PDB entry 8GYW | electron microscopy, 3.90 A resolution | chains B and A

== Chain B (and A) ==
Protein: Choline/ethanolaminephosphotransferase 1
Source organism: Homo sapiens
Notes: EC 2.7.8.1, 2.7.8.2, 2.7.8.22; chain A of this document is another copy of the same molecule, construct and numbering; everything in this record applies to it too
Reference sequence: Q9Y6K0 (CEPT1_HUMAN); numbering as in UniProt (aligned over 28-407)
Chain sequence (380 residues; numbered 28 to 407; the number before each row is that of its first residue):
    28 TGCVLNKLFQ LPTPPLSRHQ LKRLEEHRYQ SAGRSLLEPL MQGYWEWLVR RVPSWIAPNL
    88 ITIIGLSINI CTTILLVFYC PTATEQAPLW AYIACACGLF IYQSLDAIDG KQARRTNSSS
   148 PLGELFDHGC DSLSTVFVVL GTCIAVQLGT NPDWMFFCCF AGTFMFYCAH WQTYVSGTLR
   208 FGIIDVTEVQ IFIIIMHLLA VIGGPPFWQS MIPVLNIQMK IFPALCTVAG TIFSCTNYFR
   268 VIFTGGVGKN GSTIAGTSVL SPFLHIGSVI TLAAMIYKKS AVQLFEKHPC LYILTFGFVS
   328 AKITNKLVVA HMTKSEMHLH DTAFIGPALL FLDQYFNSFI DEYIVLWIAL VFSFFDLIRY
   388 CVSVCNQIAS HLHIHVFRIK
Metal / ion sites: Mg2+ site 1: D133, D136 (together with CDP-choline); Mg2+ site 2: D133, D154, D158 (together with CDP-choline)
Ligand contacts: CDP-choline (CDC; [2-cytidylate-o'-phosphonyloxyl]-ethyl-trimethyl-ammonium): Y56, E65, W72, P85, N86, D133, A134, D136, G137, A140, R141, S145, S146, S147, G150, E151, D154, H155, D158, F208
UniProt features mapped onto this chain:
  - active site: H155 (Proton acceptor)
  - binding site (CDP-choline): N86, E151
  - binding site (Mg(2+)): D133, D154, D158
  - site: E151 (Increases basicity of active site His)
  - modified residue: T40 (Phosphothreonine)
  - glycosylation: N144 (N-linked (GlcNAc...) asparagine)
From the paper describing this entry:
  - binding site for CDP-choline: E65, N86, E151
  - mutagenesis - E65A (approximately 30%), N86A (approximately 80%), E151A (approximately 10%), D158A (approximately 15%), T162F (50% 70%), T169N (50% 70%), A196L (50% 70%), D212N, V216L, Q217L, S261A, Y265F: decreased catalytic activity
  - mutagenesis - D136A, D154A: abolished catalytic activity
  - catalytic residues: H155, H197 (proposed by the authors, not directly observed)

== Interface between chain B and chain A ==
Contacting residue pairs - 16 pairs, chain B then chain A:
  M302(B) - Y362(A)  hydrophobic
  M302(B) - F363(A)  hydrophobic
  K306(B) - Y362(A)
  K306(B) - F363(A)
  H347(B) - H347(A)  hydrogen bond
  F358(B) - F358(A)  hydrophobic
  F358(B) - L359(A)  hydrophobic
  F358(B) - Y362(A)  hydrophobic
  L359(B) - F358(A)  hydrophobic
  Q361(B) - Y362(A)
  Y362(B) - M302(A)  hydrophobic
  Y362(B) - K306(A)
  Y362(B) - F358(A)  hydrophobic
  Y362(B) - Q361(A)
  F363(B) - M302(A)  hydrophobic
  F363(B) - K306(A)
Other interface residues (no listed pair), chain B (9 interface residues in all): I303
Other interface residues (no listed pair), chain A (9 interface residues in all): I303

== Summary ==
The chain B/chain A interface involves 9 residues from each chain, with 1 hydrogen bond. Its one
hydrogen-bonded contact is H347(B)-H347(A). Ligands of chain B: CDP-choline. The paper reports catalytic
residues H155(B) and H197(B); E65A, N86A and E151A of chain B, among others, reduce catalytic activity; 14
substitutions were tested in all.
Chain B and chain A are both Choline/ethanolaminephosphotransferase 1 (Homo sapiens); the structure, Cryo-EM
structure of human CEPT1 complexed with CDP-choline, was determined by electron microscopy, deposited together
with 8GYX.
